Entry 4RLO (X-ray diffraction, 2.53 A resolution); this record covers chain A.

Chain A:
Name: Ribosomal protein S6 kinase beta-1
Organism: Homo sapiens
Notes: EC 2.7.11.1
UniProtKB: P23443 (KS6B1_HUMAN); numbering as in UniProt (aligned over 85-372)
Amino-acid sequence (288 residues; each row starts with the number of its first residue):
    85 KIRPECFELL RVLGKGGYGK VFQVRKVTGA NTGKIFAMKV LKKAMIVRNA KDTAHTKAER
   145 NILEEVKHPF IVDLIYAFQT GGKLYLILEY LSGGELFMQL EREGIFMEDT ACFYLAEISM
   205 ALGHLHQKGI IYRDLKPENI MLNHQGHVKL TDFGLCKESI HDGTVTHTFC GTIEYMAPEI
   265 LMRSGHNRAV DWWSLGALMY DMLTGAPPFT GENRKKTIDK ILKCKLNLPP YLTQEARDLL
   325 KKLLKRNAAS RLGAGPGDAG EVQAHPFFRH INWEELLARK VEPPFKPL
Not modelled in the structure: 127-140, 165-166, 243-254, 372
Residues lining bound ligands: 3T3 ([(amino-kappaN)methanethiolato](3-fluoro-9-hydroxypyrido[2,3-a]pyrrolo[3,4-c]carbazole-5,7(6H,12H)-dionato-kappa~2~N,N')(1,4,7-trithionane-kappa~3~S~1~,S~4~,S~7~)ruthenium): Arg95, Leu97, Gly98, Lys99, Gly100, Gly103, Lys104, Val105, Ala121, Lys123, Glu143, Val156, Leu172, Glu173, Tyr174, Leu175, Glu179, Glu222, Asn223, Met225, Thr235, Asp236
From the paper describing this entry:
  - binding site for staurosporine: Leu97, Gly98, Lys99, Val105, Ala121, Glu173, Tyr174, Leu175, Glu179, Glu222, Met225
  - binding site for 3T3: Gly100, Val105, Glu173, Leu175, Glu179, Glu222, Thr235, Asp236
  - conformationally variable residues (loop rearrangement): Glu179, Glu222, Thr235, Asp236, Phe237
  - contacts within the chain: Lys123-Glu143 (hydrogen bond), Leu147-Phe237 (hydrophobic contact)
  - post-translational modification sites: Thr252 (citing earlier work)
  - specificity-determining residues: Tyr174 (proposed by the authors, not directly observed)

Summary:
Ligands of chain A: compound 3T3. The paper reports a binding site for staurosporine at Leu97, Gly98 and Lys99
among others; a binding site for 3T3 at Gly100, Val105 and Glu173 among others.
Chain A is Ribosomal protein S6 kinase beta-1 (Homo sapiens); the structure, Human p70s6k1 with
ruthenium-based inhibitor EM5, was determined by X-ray diffraction, deposited together with 4RLP.
